Entry 6Q9Z (X-ray diffraction, 3.80 A resolution); this record covers chain A.

Chain A:
Molecule: Gelsolin
Organism: Homo sapiens
UniProtKB: P06396 (GELS_HUMAN); residues 1-755 here correspond to UniProt positions 28-782 (UniProt number = residue number + 27)
Chain sequence (778 residues; each row starts with the number of its first residue; numbers below 1 keep their minus sign (Met-22 is residue -22)):
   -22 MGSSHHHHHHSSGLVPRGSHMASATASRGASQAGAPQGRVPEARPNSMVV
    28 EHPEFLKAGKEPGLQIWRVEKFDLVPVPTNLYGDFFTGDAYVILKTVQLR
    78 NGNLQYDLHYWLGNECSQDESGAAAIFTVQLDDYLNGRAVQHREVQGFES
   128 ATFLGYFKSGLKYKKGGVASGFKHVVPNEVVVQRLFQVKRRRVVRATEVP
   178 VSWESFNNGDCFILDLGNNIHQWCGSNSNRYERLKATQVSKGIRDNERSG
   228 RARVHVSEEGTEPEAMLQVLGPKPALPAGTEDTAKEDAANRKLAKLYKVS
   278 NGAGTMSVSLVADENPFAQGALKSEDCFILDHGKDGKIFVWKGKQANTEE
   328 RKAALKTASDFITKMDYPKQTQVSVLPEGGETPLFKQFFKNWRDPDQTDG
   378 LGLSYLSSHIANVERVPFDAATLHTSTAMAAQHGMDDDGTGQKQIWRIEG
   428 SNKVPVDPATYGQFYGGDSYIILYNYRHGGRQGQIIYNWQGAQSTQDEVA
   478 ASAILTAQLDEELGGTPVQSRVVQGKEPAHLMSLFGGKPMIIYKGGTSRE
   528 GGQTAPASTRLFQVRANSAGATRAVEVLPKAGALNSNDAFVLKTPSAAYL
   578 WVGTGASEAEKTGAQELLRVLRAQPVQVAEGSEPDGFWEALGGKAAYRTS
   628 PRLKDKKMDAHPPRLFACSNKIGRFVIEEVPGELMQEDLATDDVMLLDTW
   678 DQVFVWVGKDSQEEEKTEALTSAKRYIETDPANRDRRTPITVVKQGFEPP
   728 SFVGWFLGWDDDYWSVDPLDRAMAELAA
Not modelled in the structure: -22 to 28, 155-157, 259-263, 279-280, 569-570, 599-600, 618-621, 755
Sequence notes: initiating methionine (-22); expression tag (-21 to 0); engineered mutation Arg167 (Gly194 in P06396)
Curated features (UniProtKB/Swiss-Prot):
  - region: Asp96 to Gly99 (Actin-actin interfilament contact point)
  - binding site (Ca(2+)): Gly65, Asp66, Glu97, Asp109, Gly114, Ala116, Val145, Gly186, Asp187, Glu209, Asp259, Glu302, Asp303, Glu327, Gly444, Asp445, Glu475, Asp487, Gly492, Pro494 and 7 more in UniProt
  - binding site (a 1,2-diacyl-sn-glycero-3-phospho-(1D-myo-inositol-4,5-bisphosphate)): Lys135 to Lys142, Arg161 to Lys166, Arg168, Arg169
  - modified residue: Tyr59 (Phosphotyrosine), Tyr382 (Phosphotyrosine), Tyr438 (Phosphotyrosine), Lys557 (N6-acetyllysine), Tyr576 (Phosphotyrosine), Tyr624 (Phosphotyrosine), Thr715 (Phosphothreonine)
From the paper describing this entry:
  - disease-associated variants - G144R (citing earlier work)
  - conformationally variable residues (loop rearrangement): Gly143 to Val145
  - mutagenesis - G144R (Tm 51.5 degC): decreased stability

Summary:
Curated annotation (UniProt) lists 27 Ca2+-binding residues and 16 residues binding
1,2-diacyl-sn-glycero-3-phospho-(1D-myo-inositol-4,5-bisphosphate). The paper reports that G144R reduces
stability; conformational variability at Gly143.
Chain A is Gelsolin (Homo sapiens); the structure, Crystal structure of the pathological G167R variant of
calcium-free human gelsolin,, was determined by X-ray diffraction, deposited together with 6Q9R and 6QBF.
